4KOE - chains A and B of the 8 polymer chains in the assembly; structure by X-ray diffraction, 3.02 A resolution.

# Chain A (and B)
Protein: DNA topoisomerase 4 subunit A
Organism: Streptococcus pneumoniae
Notes: EC 5.99.1.3; fragment: ParC55; chain B of this document is another copy of the same molecule, construct and numbering; everything in this record applies to it too
Reference sequence: P72525 (PARC_STRPN); residues 1-488 here = UniProt positions 1-488
Sequence (496 residues; each row starts with the number of its first residue):
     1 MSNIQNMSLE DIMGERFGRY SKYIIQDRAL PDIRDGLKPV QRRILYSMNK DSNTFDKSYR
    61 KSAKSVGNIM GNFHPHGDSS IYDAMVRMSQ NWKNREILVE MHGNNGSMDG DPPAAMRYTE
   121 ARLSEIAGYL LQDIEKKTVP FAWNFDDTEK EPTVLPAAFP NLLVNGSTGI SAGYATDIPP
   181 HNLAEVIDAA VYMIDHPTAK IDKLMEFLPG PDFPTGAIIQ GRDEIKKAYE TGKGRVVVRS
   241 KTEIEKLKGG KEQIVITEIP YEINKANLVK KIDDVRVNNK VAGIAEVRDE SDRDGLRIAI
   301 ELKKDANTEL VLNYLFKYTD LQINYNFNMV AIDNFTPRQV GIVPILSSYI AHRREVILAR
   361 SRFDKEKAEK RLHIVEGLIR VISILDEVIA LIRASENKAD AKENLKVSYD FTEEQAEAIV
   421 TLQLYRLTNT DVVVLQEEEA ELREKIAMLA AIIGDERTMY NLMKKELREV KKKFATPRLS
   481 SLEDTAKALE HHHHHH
Unresolved in the structure: 1-2, 485-496
Differences from the reference sequence: engineered mutation T257 (Ile in P72525); expression tag (489-496)
Metal / ion sites: Mg2+: F316, T319, Q322
Swiss-Prot annotation at these positions:
  - active site: Y118 (O-(5'-phospho-DNA)-tyrosine intermediate)
  - site: K38 (Interaction with DNA), H74 (Interaction with DNA), H76 (Interaction with DNA), R87 (Interaction with DNA), K93 (Interaction with DNA), R117 (Transition state stabilizer)

# Interface between chain A and chain B
Pairs across the interface (55):
  A63(A) - G67(B)
  A63(A) - M70(B)  hydrophobic
  K64(A) - G67(B)
  K64(A) - N68(B)
  K64(A) - N72(B)  hydrogen bond
  G67(A) - A63(B)
  G67(A) - K64(B)
  N68(A) - K64(B)
  N68(A) - N68(B)
  M70(A) - A63(B)  hydrophobic
  M70(A) - R117(B)
  N72(A) - K64(B)  hydrogen bond
  G77(A) - R117(B)
  D78(A) - R117(B)  salt bridge
  S79(A) - R117(B)  hydrogen bond
  M116(A) - M116(B)  hydrophobic
  R117(A) - G77(B)
  R117(A) - D78(B)  salt bridge
  R117(A) - S79(B)  hydrogen bond
  L385(A) - R393(B)
  D386(A) - R393(B)  salt bridge
  I389(A) - I389(B)  hydrophobic
  I389(A) - R393(B)
  I392(A) - L424(B)
  I392(A) - T428(B)
  R393(A) - L385(B)
  R393(A) - D386(B)  salt bridge
  R393(A) - L427(B)
  S395(A) - T428(B)
  E396(A) - T428(B)
  N397(A) - T428(B)
  K398(A) - Y425(B)
  I419(A) - L424(B)
  V420(A) - L424(B)
  V420(A) - Y425(B)  hydrogen bond (backbone-backbone)
  T421(A) - Q423(B)
  L422(A) - L422(B)
  L422(A) - Q423(B)
  L422(A) - L424(B)  hydrogen bond (backbone-backbone)
  Q423(A) - T421(B)
  Q423(A) - L422(B)
  L424(A) - I392(B)
  L424(A) - I419(B)
  L424(A) - V420(B)  hydrogen bond (backbone-backbone)
  L424(A) - L422(B)  hydrogen bond (backbone-backbone)
  L424(A) - L424(B)  hydrophobic
  Y425(A) - K398(B)
  Y425(A) - V420(B)  hydrogen bond (backbone-backbone)
  L427(A) - I392(B)  hydrophobic
  L427(A) - R393(B)
  T428(A) - I392(B)
  T428(A) - S395(B)
  T428(A) - E396(B)
  T428(A) - N397(B)
  T430(A) - R393(B)
Also at the interface, not in a pair above, chain A (32 interface residues in all): K61, G71
Also at the interface, not in a pair above, chain B (32 interface residues in all): K61, G71, A401

# Overview
The chain A/chain B interface involves 32 residues from each chain, with 9 hydrogen bonds and 4 salt bridges.
Among the polar pairs are D78(A)-R117(B), D386(A)-R393(B) and K64(A)-N72(B). Curated annotation (UniProt)
lists active-site residue Y118(A) on chain A.
Both chains are DNA topoisomerase 4 subunit A (Streptococcus pneumoniae). Entry 4KOE
(Quinolone(Trovafloxacin)-DNA cleavage complex of type IV topoisomerase from S. pneumoniae) was determined by
X-ray diffraction.
